Entry 6SJ7 (electron microscopy, 3.54 A resolution); this record covers chains A and D of the 4 polymer chains in the assembly.

== Chain A ==
Molecule: DDB1- and CUL4-associated factor 15
Source organism: Homo sapiens
UniProtKB: Q66K64 (DCA15_HUMAN); residues 1-600 here = UniProt positions 1-600
Chain sequence (601 residues; row label = number of the first residue in the row; numbering starts at 0):
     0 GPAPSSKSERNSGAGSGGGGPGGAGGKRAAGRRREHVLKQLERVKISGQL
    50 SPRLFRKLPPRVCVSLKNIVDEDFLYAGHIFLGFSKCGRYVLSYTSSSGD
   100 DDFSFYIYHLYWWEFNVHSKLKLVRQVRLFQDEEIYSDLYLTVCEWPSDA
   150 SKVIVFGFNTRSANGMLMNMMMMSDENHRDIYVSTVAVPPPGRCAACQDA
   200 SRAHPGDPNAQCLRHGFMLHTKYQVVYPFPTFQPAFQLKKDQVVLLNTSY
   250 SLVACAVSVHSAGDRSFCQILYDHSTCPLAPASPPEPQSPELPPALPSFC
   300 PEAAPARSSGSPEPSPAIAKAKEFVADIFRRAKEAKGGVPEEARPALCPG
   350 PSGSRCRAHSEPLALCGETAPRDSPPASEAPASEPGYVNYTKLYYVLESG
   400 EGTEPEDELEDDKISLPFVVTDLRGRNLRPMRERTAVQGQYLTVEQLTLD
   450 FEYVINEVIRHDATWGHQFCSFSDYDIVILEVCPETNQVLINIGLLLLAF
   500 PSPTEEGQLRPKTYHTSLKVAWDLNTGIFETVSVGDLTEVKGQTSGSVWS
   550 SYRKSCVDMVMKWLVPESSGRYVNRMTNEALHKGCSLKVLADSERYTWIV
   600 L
Not modelled in the structure: 0-33, 73-75, 97-103, 164-171, 194-205, 226, 260-264, 271-417, 432-438, 499-509, 526-527, 541, 580-587
Sequence notes: expression tag (0); conflict P1 (Met in Q66K64)
Ligand contacts: Indisulam (EF6; N~1~-(3-chloro-1H-indol-7-yl)benzene-1,4-disulfonamide): T230, F231, Q232, P233, A234, F235, R552, V556, V559, M560, L563
UniProt features mapped onto this chain:
  - binding site (Zn(2+)): C193, C196, C211, H214
  - binding site (E7820): F231, A234, F235
  - modified residue (Phosphoserine): S50, S310, S314
  - mutagenesis: V90 (V90D: Abolished interaction with DDB1, DDA1 and RBM39 in presence of indisulam), L91 (L91P: Abolished interaction with DDB1, DDA1 and RBM39 in presence of indisulam), W112 (W112R: Abolished interaction with DDB1, DDA1 and RBM39 in presence of indisulam), F129 (F129S/V: Abolished interaction with DDB1, DDA1 and RBM39 in presence of indisulam), V182 (V182D: Decreased interaction with DDB1, DDA1 and RBM39 in presence of indisulam), C196 (C196Y: Decreased interaction with DDB1, DDA1 and RBM39 in presence of indisulam), Q232 (Q232R: Decreased interaction with RBM39 in presence of indisulam, without affecting interaction with DDA1 and DDB1), L244 (L244P: Decreased interaction with DDB1, DDA1 and RBM39 in presence of indisulam), L392 (L392P: Decreased interaction with DDA1 and RBM39 in presence of indisulam), T420 (T420P: Decreased interaction with DDA1 and RBM39 in presence of indisulam), E444 (E444K: Decreased interaction with DDA1 and RBM39 in presence of indisulam), V453 (V453D: Decreased interaction with DDA1 and RBM39 in presence of indisulam), 1 further mutagenesis entry in UniProt
What the authors report for this chain:
  - conformationally variable residues (side-chain flip): G191 to H214, V556, M560

== Chain D ==
Molecule: DET1- and DDB1-associated protein 1
Source organism: Homo sapiens
UniProtKB: Q9BW61 (DDA1_HUMAN); numbering as in UniProt (aligned over 2-102)
Chain sequence (101 residues; numbered 2 to 102; the number before each row is that of its first residue):
     2 ADFLKGLPVYNKSNFSRFHADSVCKASNRRPSVYLPTREYPSEQIIVTEK
    52 TNILLRYLHQQWDKKNAAKKRDQEQVELEGESSAPPRKVARTDSPDMHED
   102 T
Not modelled in the structure: 2-4, 20-30, 68-102
UniProt features mapped onto this chain:
  - modified residue: A2 (N-acetylalanine), S33 (Phosphoserine), S95 (Phosphoserine)

== Interface between chain A and chain D ==
Pairs across the interface - 16 pairs, chain A then chain D:
  D461(A) - W63(D)
  E480(A) - N53(D)
  E480(A) - L55(D)
  C482(A) - N53(D)
  E484(A) - K51(D)
  T485(A) - K51(D)
  Q487(A) - L56(D)
  L489(A) - L55(D)  hydrophobic
  L489(A) - L59(D)  hydrophobic
  K518(A) - L59(D)
  A520(A) - L56(D)  hydrophobic
  S532(A) - L59(D)
  S532(A) - W63(D)
  W562(A) - L55(D)
  W562(A) - Y58(D)  hydrophobic
  V564(A) - I54(D)  hydrophobic
Also at the interface, not in a pair above, chain A (16 interface residues in all): V531, V533, G534, M558
Also at the interface, not in a pair above, chain D (11 interface residues in all): T52, H60, N67

== In short ==
16 residues of chain A and 11 residues of chain D are in contact. Chain A binds Indisulam. From UniProt: 4
Zn2+-binding residues, 3 E7820-binding residues and 13 mutagenesis sites on chain A. The paper reports
conformational variability at G191(A), V556(A) and M560(A).
Here chain A is DDB1- and CUL4-associated factor 15 and chain D is DET1- and DDB1-associated protein 1, both
from Homo sapiens. Entry 6SJ7 (Structure of the human DDB1-DDA1-DCAF15 E3 ubiquitin ligase bound to RBM39 and
Indisulam) was determined by electron microscopy (same publication as 6UD7 and 6UE5).
